PDB entry 8IV5 | electron microscopy, 3.77 A resolution | chains G and H of the 5 polymer chains in the assembly

# Chain G
Molecule: Spike protein S1
From: Severe acute respiratory syndrome coronavirus 2
UniProt: P0DTC2 (SPIKE_SARS2); residues 324-527 here = UniProt positions 324-527
Sequence (204 residues; row label = number of the first residue in the row):
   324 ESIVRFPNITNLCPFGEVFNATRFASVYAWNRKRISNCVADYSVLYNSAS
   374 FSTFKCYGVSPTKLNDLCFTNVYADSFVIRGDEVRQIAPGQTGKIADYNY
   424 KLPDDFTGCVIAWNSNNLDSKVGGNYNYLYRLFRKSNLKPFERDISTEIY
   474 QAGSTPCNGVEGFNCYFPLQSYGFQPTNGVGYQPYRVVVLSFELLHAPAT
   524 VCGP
Disordered / not traced: 324-332, 527
Disulfide bonds: Cys-336/Cys-361, Cys-379/Cys-432, Cys-480/Cys-488
Glycans and other covalent adducts: glycan linked to Asn-343
Curated features (UniProtKB/Swiss-Prot):
  - region: Arg-403 to Asp-405 (Integrin-binding motif), Asn-448 to Phe-456 (Immunodominant HLA epitope recognized by the CD8+)
  - glycosylation: Ser-325 (O-linked (HexNAc...) serine), Asn-331 (N-linked (GlcNAc...) (complex) asparagine), Asn-343 (N-linked (GlcNAc...) (complex) asparagine)

# Chain H
Molecule: heavy chain of 8H12
From: Mus musculus
Sequence (119 residues; numbered 1 to 119; the number before each row is that of its first residue):
     1 EVKLEESGGGLVQPGGSMKLSCAASGFTFSDAWMDWVRQSPEKGLEWVAQ
    51 IRRKANNHATYYAESVKGRFTISRDDSKSSVYLQMNSLRAEDTGIYYCIR
   101 GMTYAMDFWGQGTSVTVSS
Disordered / not traced: 119
Disulfide bonds: Cys-22/Cys-98

# How chain G and chain H interact
Pairs across the interface - 11 pairs, chain G then chain H:
  Val-483(G) / Ala-55(H)
  Val-483(G) / Asn-56(H)
  Glu-484(G) / Arg-53(H)
  Gly-485(G) / Trp-33(H)
  Gly-485(G) / Arg-53(H)
  Phe-486(G) / Trp-33(H)
  Phe-486(G) / Gln-50(H)
  Phe-486(G) / Arg-52(H)
  Phe-486(G) / Thr-103(H)
  Tyr-489(G) / Thr-103(H)
  Tyr-489(G) / Tyr-104(H)  hydrophobic
Interface residues without a listed pair, chain G (8 interface residues in all): Phe-456, Asn-487, Phe-490
Interface residues without a listed pair, chain H (9 interface residues in all): Met-102
Interface features reported in the paper:
  - epitope / paratope residues, chain G: Phe-456(G), Val-483(G), Glu-484(G), Gly-485(G), Phe-486(G), Asn-487(G)

# Summary
Chain G and chain H form an interface of 8 and 9 residues respectively. The paper reports epitope/paratope
residues Phe-456(G), Val-483(G) and Glu-484(G) among others.
Here chain G is Spike protein S1 (Severe acute respiratory syndrome coronavirus 2) and chain H is heavy chain
of 8H12 (Mus musculus). Entry 8IV5 (Cryo-EM structure of SARS-CoV-2 spike protein in complex with double nAbs
8H12 and 1C4 (local refinement)) was determined by electron microscopy (same publication as 8IV4 and 8IV8).
